PDB entry 8ZOM | electron microscopy, 2.74 A resolution | chains C and D of the 20 polymer chains in the assembly

[Chain C]
Protein: Cytochrome b
Organism: Arachis hypogaea
UniProt: A0A8F2YUY6 (A0A8F2YUY6_ARAHY); residue numbers follow UniProt; this construct covers 1-386
Sequence (386 residues; numbered 1 to 386; the number before each row is that of its first residue):
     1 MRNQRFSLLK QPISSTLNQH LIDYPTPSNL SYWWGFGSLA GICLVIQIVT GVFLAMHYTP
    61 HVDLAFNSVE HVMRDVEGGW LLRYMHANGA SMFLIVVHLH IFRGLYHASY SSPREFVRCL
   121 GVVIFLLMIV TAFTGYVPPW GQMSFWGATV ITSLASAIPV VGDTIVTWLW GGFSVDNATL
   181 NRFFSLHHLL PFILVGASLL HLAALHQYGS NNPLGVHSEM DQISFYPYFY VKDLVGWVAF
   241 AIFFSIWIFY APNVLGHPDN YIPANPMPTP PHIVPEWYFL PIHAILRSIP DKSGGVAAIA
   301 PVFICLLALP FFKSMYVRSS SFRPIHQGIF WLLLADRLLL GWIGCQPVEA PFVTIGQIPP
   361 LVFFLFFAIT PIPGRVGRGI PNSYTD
Ion coordination: heme Fe site 1: H86, H187; heme Fe site 2: H100, H201
Ligand contacts:
  - 1,2-Distearoyl-sn-glycerophosphoethanolamine (3PE), molecule 1: H20, F116, L199, L200, L202, A203, A204, H206, Q207
  - 1,2-Distearoyl-sn-glycerophosphoethanolamine (3PE), molecule 2: W33, L99, F102, R103, Y106, H107, S321, Q327, F330, W331, L334
  - 1,2-Distearoyl-sn-glycerophosphoethanolamine (3PE), molecule 3: I95, H98, L99, L255, V274, W277, L280, P281, R337, L338, G341, W342, C345, Q346
  - 1,2-Distearoyl-sn-glycerophosphoethanolamine (3PE), molecule 4: E115, F116, C119, L120, L307, A308, F311, F312, K313
  - 1,2-Distearoyl-sn-glycerophosphoethanolamine (3PE), molecule 5: V161, T164, I165, W168
  - 1,2-Distearoyl-sn-glycerophosphoethanolamine (3PE), molecule 6: I246, W247, Y250, A251, V254
  - 1,2-Distearoyl-sn-glycerophosphoethanolamine (3PE), molecule 7: P324, I325, G328, I329
  - Pyraclostrobin (A1D6K; methyl N-[2-[[1-(4-chlorophenyl)pyrazol-3-yl]oxymethyl]phenyl]-N-methoxy-carbamate): I129, V130, A132, F133, Y136, V137, M143, G147, A148, V150, I151, I273, V274, P275, E276, Y278, F279, I282, H283
  - heme (HEM), molecule 1: W34, G37, S38, A40, G41, F93, V97, H100, I101, R103, S109, V117, R118, G121, V122, I124, F125, S198, H201, L202, L205, S210, N211
  - heme (HEM), molecule 2: Q47, I48, G51, V52, L54, A55, Y58, V69, R83, H86, A87, A90, F93, T131, A132, G135, Y136, P138, P139, F184, H187, H188, P191, F192, Y278

[Chain D]
Protein: Cytochrome c domain-containing protein
Organism: Arachis hypogaea
UniProt: A0A445B1W5 (A0A445B1W5_ARAHY); residues 66-307 here correspond to UniProt positions 63-304 (UniProt number = residue number - 3)
Sequence (242 residues; row label = number of the first residue in the row):
    66 EAEHGLACPS YPWPHQGILS SYDHASIRRG HQVYTQVCAS CHSMSLISYR DLVGVAYTEE
   126 EVKAMAAEIE VVDGPNDEGE MFTRPGKLSD RFPQPYANEA AARFANGGAY PPDLSLITKA
   186 PHNGQNYVFA LLTGYRDPPA GVSIREGLHY NPYFPGGAIA MPKMLNDGAV EYEDGTPATE
   246 SQMGKDVVSF LSWAAEPEME ERKLMGFKWI FVLTLALLQA GYYRRLRWSV LKSRKLVLDV
   306 VN
Differences from the reference sequence: conflict Q81 (Asn78 in A0A445B1W5), E125 (Asp122 in A0A445B1W5), P186 (Arg183 in A0A445B1W5), S246 (Ala243 in A0A445B1W5)
Ion coordination: heme c Fe near H107 (its only coordinating residue here)
Ligand contacts:
  - 1,2-Distearoyl-sn-glycerophosphoethanolamine (3PE): Q81, F272, I275, F276
  - heme c (HEC): V102, C103, S105, C106, H107, N171, A174, Y175, P176, P177, L179, I182, Y192, V193, L196, L197, F219, I224, A225, M226, P227, M229, L230

[Interface between chain C and chain D]
Pairs across the interface (37; chain C residue first):
  S28(C) with W293(D)
  E70(C) with L181(D)
  R74(C) with S180(D); L181(D); A259(D), hydrogen bond (side chain-backbone); A260(D)
  D75(C) with R115(D), salt bridge
  W80(C) with E266(D), hydrogen bond; R267(D)
  Y84(C) with K184(D)
  D221(C) with R299(D), salt bridge
  Y228(C) with R292(D); W293(D), hydrogen bond (backbone-side chain); L296(D), hydrophobic
  V231(C) with Y288(D), hydrophobic; R289(D)
  K232(C) with R289(D)
  V235(C) with A285(D)
  V238(C) with L278(D); L282(D)
  A241(C) with L278(D)
  I242(C) with L278(D); T279(D)
  S245(C) with I275(D)
  I246(C) with I275(D), hydrophobic
  I248(C) with R267(D)
  F249(C) with R267(D), hydrogen bond (backbone-side chain); G271(D)
  Y250(C) with I83(D); K268(D); F272(D)
  N253(C) with K184(D)
  P258(C) with K184(D); A185(D); P186(D)
  Y261(C) with K184(D)
  H272(C) with H69(D), hydrogen bond
Also at the interface, not in a pair above, chain C (34 interface residues in all): Y32, F66, N67, M73, I223, F229, L234, A239, P252, D259, I262
Also at the interface, not in a pair above, chain D (34 interface residues in all): L111, I112, H187, E261, P262, E263, M270, A281

[In short]
The chain C/chain D interface involves 34 residues from each chain, with 5 hydrogen bonds and 2 salt bridges.
Among the polar pairs are D75(C)-R115(D), D221(C)-R299(D) and R74(C)-A259(D). One
1,2-Distearoyl-sn-glycerophosphoethanolamine molecule is bound between chain C and chain D.
Here chain C is Cytochrome b and chain D is Cytochrome c domain-containing protein, both from Arachis
hypogaea. Entry 8ZOM (Cryo-EM structure of pyraclostrobin-bound Arachis hypogaea bc1 complex) was determined
by electron microscopy.
